PDB entry 3FCC | X-ray diffraction, 2.32 A resolution | chain A

== Chain A ==
Molecule: D-alanine--poly(phosphoribitol) ligase subunit 1
Organism: Bacillus cereus
Notes: EC 6.1.1.13
UniProt: Q81G39 (DLTA_BACCR); residues 1-504 here = UniProt positions 1-504
Sequence (512 residues; row label = number of the first residue in the row):
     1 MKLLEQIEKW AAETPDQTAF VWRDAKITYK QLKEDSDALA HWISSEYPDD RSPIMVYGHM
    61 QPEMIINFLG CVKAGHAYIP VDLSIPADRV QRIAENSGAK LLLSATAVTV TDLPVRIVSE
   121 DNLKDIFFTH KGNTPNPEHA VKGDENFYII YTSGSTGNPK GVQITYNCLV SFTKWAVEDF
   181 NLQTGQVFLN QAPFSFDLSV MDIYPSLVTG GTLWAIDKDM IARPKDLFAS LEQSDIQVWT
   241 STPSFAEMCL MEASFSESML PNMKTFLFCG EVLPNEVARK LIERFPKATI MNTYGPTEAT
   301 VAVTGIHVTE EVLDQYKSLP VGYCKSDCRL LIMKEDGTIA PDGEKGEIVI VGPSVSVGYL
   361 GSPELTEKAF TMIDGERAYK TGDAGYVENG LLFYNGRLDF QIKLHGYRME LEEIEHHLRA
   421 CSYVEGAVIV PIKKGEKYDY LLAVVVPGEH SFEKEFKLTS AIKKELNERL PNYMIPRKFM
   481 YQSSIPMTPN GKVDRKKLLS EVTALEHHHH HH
Disordered / not traced: 155-158, 505-512
Sequence notes: expression tag (505-512)
Small-molecule neighbours: ATP (adenosine-5'-triphosphate): Thr152, Ser153, Phe196, Cys269, Gly270, Glu271, Val272, Asn292, Thr293, Tyr294, Gly295, Pro296, Thr297, Val321, Thr381, Asp383, Tyr394, Arg397, Lys492

== In short ==
Bound to chain A: ATP.
Chain A is D-alanine--poly(phosphoribitol) ligase subunit 1 (Bacillus cereus); the structure, CRYSTAL
STRUCTURE OF DLTA PROTEIN IN COMPLEX WITH ATP and MAGNESIUM, was determined by X-ray diffraction, deposited
together with 3FCE.
